PDB entry 6EJN | X-ray diffraction, 3.20 A resolution | chains B and C of the 4 polymer chains in the assembly

== Chain B ==
Molecule: Kinesin light chain 2
Source organism: Mus musculus
UniProtKB: Q91YS4 (Q91YS4_MOUSE); residues 191-479 here = UniProt positions 191-479
Sequence (291 residues; row label = number of the first residue in the row):
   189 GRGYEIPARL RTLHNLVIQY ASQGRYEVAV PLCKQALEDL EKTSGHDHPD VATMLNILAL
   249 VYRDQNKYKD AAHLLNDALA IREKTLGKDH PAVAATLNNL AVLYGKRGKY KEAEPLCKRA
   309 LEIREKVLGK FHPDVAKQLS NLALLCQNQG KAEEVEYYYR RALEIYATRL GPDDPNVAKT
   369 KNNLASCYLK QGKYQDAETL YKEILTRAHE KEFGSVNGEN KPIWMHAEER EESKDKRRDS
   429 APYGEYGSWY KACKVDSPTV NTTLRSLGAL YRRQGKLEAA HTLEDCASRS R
Not modelled in the structure: 189-192, 423-440, 478-479
Differences from the reference sequence: expression tag (189-190)
Cystine bridges: Cys-441/Cys-474
What the authors report for this chain:
  - mutagenesis - R312E: unchanged binding to C-Jun-amino-terminal kinase-interacting protein 3 (chain C)

== Chain C ==
Molecule: C-Jun-amino-terminal kinase-interacting protein 3
Source organism: Mus musculus
UniProtKB: Q9ESN9 (JIP3_MOUSE); residue numbers follow UniProt; this construct covers 417-486
Sequence (75 residues; each row starts with the number of its first residue):
   412 GPGGRMGKEV GNLLLENSQL LETKNALNVV KNDLIAKVDQ LSGEQEVLKG ELEAAKQAKV
   472 KLENRIKELE EELKR
Not modelled in the structure: 412-415, 476-486
Differences from the reference sequence: expression tag (412-416)
Curated features (UniProtKB/Swiss-Prot):
  - region: Leu-424 to Leu-459 (Leucine zipper-like domain (LZ))

== Interface between chain B and chain C ==
Pairs across the interface (13; chain B residue first):
  Tyr-208(B) / Val-441(C)
  Tyr-208(B) / Asp-444(C)  hydrogen bond
  Arg-213(B) / Val-440(C)
  Arg-213(B) / Asp-444(C)  salt bridge
  Glu-215(B) / Ala-437(C)
  Val-216(B) / Ala-437(C)
  Val-216(B) / Val-440(C)  hydrophobic
  Val-216(B) / Val-441(C)  hydrophobic
  Pro-219(B) / Glu-433(C)
  Pro-219(B) / Thr-434(C)
  Pro-219(B) / Ala-437(C)  hydrophobic
  Leu-220(B) / Val-441(C)  hydrophobic
  Gln-223(B) / Thr-434(C)
Also at the interface, not in a pair above, chain B (8 interface residues in all): Leu-204
Also at the interface, not in a pair above, chain C (8 interface residues in all): Leu-438, Leu-445
The authors on this interface:
  - hot spots on chain B (mutagenesis) - T200D, Y208A, Q223K: abolished binding to C-Jun-amino-terminal kinase-interacting protein 3 (chain C)

== Summary ==
The chain B/chain C interface involves 8 residues from each chain, with 1 hydrogen bond and 1 salt bridge.
Polar pairs include Arg-213(B)/Asp-444(C) and Tyr-208(B)/Asp-444(C). From the paper: T200D, Y208A and Q223K of
chain B abolish binding to C-Jun-amino-terminal kinase-interacting protein 3 (chain C); R312E of chain B
leaves binding to C-Jun-amino-terminal kinase-interacting protein 3 (chain C) unchanged.
Here chain B is Kinesin light chain 2 and chain C is C-Jun-amino-terminal kinase-interacting protein 3, both
from Mus musculus. Entry 6EJN (The KLC2 TPR domain bound to the JIP3 leucine zipper domain) was determined by
X-ray diffraction together with 6F9I from the same study.
